8WYC - chains A and B of the 6 polymer chains in the assembly; structure by electron microscopy, 3.00 A resolution.

== Chain A (and B) ==
Name: SIR2-like domain-containing protein
Source organism: Bacillus subtilis
Notes: chain B of this document is another copy of the same molecule, construct and numbering; everything in this record applies to it too
UniProtKB: D4G637 (D4G637_BACNB); numbering as in UniProt (aligned over 1-1005)
Sequence (1005 residues; row label = number of the first residue in the row):
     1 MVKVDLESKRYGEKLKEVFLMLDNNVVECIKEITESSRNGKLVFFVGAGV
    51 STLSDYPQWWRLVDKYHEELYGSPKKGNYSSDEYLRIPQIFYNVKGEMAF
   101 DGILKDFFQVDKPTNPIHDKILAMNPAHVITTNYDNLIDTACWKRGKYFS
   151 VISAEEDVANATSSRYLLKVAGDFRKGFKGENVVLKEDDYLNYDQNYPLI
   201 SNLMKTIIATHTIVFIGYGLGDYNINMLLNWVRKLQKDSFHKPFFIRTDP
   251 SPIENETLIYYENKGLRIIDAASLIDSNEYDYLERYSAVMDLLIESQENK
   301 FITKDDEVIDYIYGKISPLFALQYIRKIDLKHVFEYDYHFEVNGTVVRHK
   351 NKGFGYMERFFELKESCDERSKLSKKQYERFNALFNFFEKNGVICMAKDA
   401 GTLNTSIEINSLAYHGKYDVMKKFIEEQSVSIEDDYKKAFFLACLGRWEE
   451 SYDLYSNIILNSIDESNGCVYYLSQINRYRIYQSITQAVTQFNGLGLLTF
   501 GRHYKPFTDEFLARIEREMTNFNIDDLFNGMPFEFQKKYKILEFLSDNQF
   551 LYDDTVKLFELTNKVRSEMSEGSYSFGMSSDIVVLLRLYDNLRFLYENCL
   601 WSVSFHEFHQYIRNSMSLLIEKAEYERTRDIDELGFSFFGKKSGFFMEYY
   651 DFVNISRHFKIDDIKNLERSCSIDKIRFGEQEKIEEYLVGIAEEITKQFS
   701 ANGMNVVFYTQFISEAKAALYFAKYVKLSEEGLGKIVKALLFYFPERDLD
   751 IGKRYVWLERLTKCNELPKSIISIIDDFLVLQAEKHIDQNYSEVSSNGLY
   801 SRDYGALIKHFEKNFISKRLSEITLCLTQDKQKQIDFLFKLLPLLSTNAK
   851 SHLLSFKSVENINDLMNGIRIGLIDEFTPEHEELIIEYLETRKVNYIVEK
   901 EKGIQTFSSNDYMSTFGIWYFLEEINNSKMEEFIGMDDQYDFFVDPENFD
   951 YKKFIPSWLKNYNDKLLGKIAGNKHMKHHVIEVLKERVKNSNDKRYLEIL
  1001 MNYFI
Disordered / not traced: 1-21, 297-303, 366-368, 400-405, 635-643, 787-788, 898-902 (chain B: 1-22, 75-78, 400-405, 464-466, 634-643, 898-902)
Construct notes: engineered mutation Ala-171 (His in D4G637)
Residues lining bound ligands: NAD (nicotinamide-adenine-dinucleotide): Gly-49, Thr-52, Leu-53, Gln-58, Trp-60, Asn-78, Tyr-79, Tyr-84, Gly-217, Tyr-218, Gly-219, Thr-248, Asp-249, Tyr-280, Tyr-282, Tyr-286
What the authors report for this chain:
  - binding site for NAD: Thr-52, Trp-60, Thr-248, Tyr-282
  - mutagenesis - W59A, D135A, Y282A (about 50%): decreased catalytic activity on NAD
  - mutagenesis - T52A, W60A, T248A: unchanged catalytic activity on NAD
  - mutagenesis - Y282A: decreased catalytic activity with Bacillus phage SPR Tube protein

== How chain A and chain B interact ==
Residue-residue contacts (132):
  Trp-143(A) with Ile-459(B); Leu-460(B), hydrogen bond (side chain-backbone); Ser-462(B); Ile-463(B); Tyr-471(B), hydrophobic
  Lys-144(A) with Leu-460(B)
  Gly-146(A) with Tyr-471(B), hydrogen bond (backbone-side chain)
  Tyr-148(A) with Tyr-471(B), hydrophobic; Gly-530(B); Pro-532(B), hydrophobic
  Glu-155(A) with Gln-236(B)
  Ala-159(A) with Ala-209(B); Ser-239(B)
  Ala-161(A) with Phe-533(B)
  Thr-162(A) with Pro-532(B); Phe-533(B), hydrogen bond (backbone-backbone)
  Ser-163(A) with Phe-533(B)
  Ser-164(A) with Phe-533(B)
  Leu-199(A) with Ala-209(B), hydrophobic; Trp-231(B), hydrophobic; Leu-235(B), hydrophobic; Ser-239(B)
  Asn-202(A) with Asn-202(B); Lys-205(B); Thr-206(B), hydrogen bond (backbone-side chain); Trp-231(B)
  Leu-203(A) with Thr-206(B)
  Lys-205(A) with Asn-202(B)
  Thr-206(A) with Asn-202(B), hydrogen bond (side chain-backbone); Leu-203(B); Thr-206(B), hydrogen bond
  Ala-209(A) with Ala-159(B); Leu-199(B), hydrophobic
  Thr-210(A) with Val-158(B)
  Leu-235(A) with Leu-199(B), hydrophobic
  Gln-236(A) with Glu-155(B); Glu-156(B), hydrogen bond
  Ser-239(A) with Ala-159(B)
  Phe-240(A) with Ala-159(B), hydrophobic
  His-241(A) with Ala-159(B)
  Ile-459(A) with Trp-143(B), hydrogen bond (backbone-side chain)
  Leu-460(A) with Lys-144(B)
  Ser-462(A) with Trp-143(B)
  Ile-463(A) with Trp-143(B), hydrophobic
  Tyr-471(A) with Trp-143(B), hydrogen bond (side chain-backbone); Gly-146(B)
  Gln-475(A) with Trp-143(B); Lys-144(B), hydrogen bond (side chain-backbone); Gly-146(B)
  Arg-478(A) with Lys-144(B), hydrogen bond (side chain-backbone)
  Arg-517(A) with Pro-116(B); Asp-119(B), salt bridge
  Glu-518(A) with Arg-145(B), hydrogen bond (backbone-side chain)
  Thr-520(A) with Ala-123(B); Arg-145(B), hydrogen bond (backbone-side chain); Ile-294(B)
  Asn-521(A) with Ala-123(B), hydrogen bond (side chain-backbone); Asn-125(B); Arg-145(B), hydrogen bond (backbone-side chain)
  Phe-522(A) with Arg-145(B)
  Asp-526(A) with Lys-147(B)
  Gly-530(A) with Gly-146(B); Lys-147(B); Tyr-148(B), hydrogen bond (backbone-backbone); Arg-165(B)
  Pro-532(A) with Tyr-148(B)
  Phe-533(A) with Thr-162(B)
  Tyr-552(A) with Asp-553(B); Val-556(B); Lys-557(B), hydrogen bond
  Asp-553(A) with Tyr-552(B)
  Thr-555(A) with Val-556(B); Phe-559(B)
  Val-556(A) with Tyr-552(B); Thr-555(B); Val-556(B), hydrophobic
  Lys-557(A) with Tyr-552(B), hydrogen bond
  Leu-558(A) with Phe-559(B), hydrophobic
  Phe-559(A) with Thr-555(B); Leu-558(B), hydrophobic; Phe-559(B), hydrophobic; Asn-614(B)
  Glu-560(A) with Gln-610(B)
  Asn-563(A) with Asn-614(B), hydrogen bond
  Ser-567(A) with Asn-666(B)
  Ser-570(A) with Arg-669(B); Ser-670(B), hydrogen bond
  Glu-571(A) with Asn-666(B), hydrogen bond; Arg-669(B)
  Gln-610(A) with Glu-560(B)
  Asn-614(A) with Phe-559(B); Asn-563(B), hydrogen bond
  Thr-628(A) with Arg-987(B); Asn-990(B), hydrogen bond (side chain-backbone)
  Asp-630(A) with Arg-987(B); Tyr-996(B), hydrogen bond
  Ile-631(A) with Ile-955(B); Ser-957(B)
  Asp-632(A) with Ile-955(B)
  Glu-633(A) with Ile-955(B); Trp-958(B)
  Asn-666(A) with Ser-567(B); Ser-570(B)
  Arg-669(A) with Ser-570(B); Glu-571(B)
  Phe-954(A) with Ile-631(B)
  Ile-955(A) with Ile-631(B); Asp-632(B); Glu-633(B)
  Pro-956(A) with Asp-630(B); Ile-631(B)
  Trp-958(A) with Glu-633(B)
  Lys-985(A) with Met-1001(B)
  Arg-987(A) with Thr-628(B), hydrogen bond (side chain-backbone); Arg-629(B); Asp-630(B), salt bridge
  Val-988(A) with Lys-994(B), hydrogen bond (backbone-side chain); Leu-997(B), hydrophobic
  Lys-989(A) with Lys-994(B); Leu-997(B)
  Asn-990(A) with Thr-628(B)
  Asn-992(A) with Asn-992(B); Lys-994(B)
  Lys-994(A) with Val-988(B), hydrogen bond (side chain-backbone); Lys-989(B); Ser-991(B); Asn-992(B); Lys-994(B)
  Tyr-996(A) with Asp-630(B)
  Leu-997(A) with Val-988(B), hydrophobic; Lys-989(B)
  Met-1001(A) with Lys-985(B)
Other interface residues (no listed pair), chain A (92 interface residues in all): Lys-41, Ala-123, Glu-156, Val-158, Asn-160, Pro-198, Trp-231, Lys-234, Leu-527, Asn-529, Met-531, Gln-549, Arg-566, Arg-629, Ser-670, Ser-957, Ser-991, Leu-1000, Phe-1004
Other interface residues (no listed pair), chain B (90 interface residues in all): Lys-120, Thr-140, Ala-161, Ser-163, Tyr-166, Gln-195, Pro-198, Thr-210, Phe-240, His-241, Asn-521, Met-531, Arg-566, Asp-662, Lys-675, Pro-956, Leu-1000, Phe-1004

== Summary ==
The interface between chain A and chain B involves 92 residues on one side and 90 on the other; the contacts
include 27 hydrogen bonds and 2 salt bridges. Among the polar pairs are Arg-517(A)/Asp-119(B),
Arg-987(A)/Asp-630(B) and Trp-143(A)/Leu-460(B). The paper reports a binding site for NAD at Thr-52(A),
Trp-60(A) and Thr-248(A) among others; W59A, D135A and Y282A of chain A reduce catalytic activity on NAD; 6
substitutions were tested in all.
Chain A and chain B are both SIR2-like domain-containing protein (Bacillus subtilis); the structure, Cryo-EM
structure of DSR2 (H171A)-tube-NAD+ (partial) complex, was determined by electron microscopy (same publication
as 8WYA, 8WYB, 8WYD, 8WYE and 8WYF).
